PDB entry 6UPZ | X-ray diffraction, 3.10 A resolution | chains A and B of the 13 polymer chains in the assembly

[Chain A]
Protein: DNA-directed RNA polymerase II subunit RPB1
Organism: Saccharomyces cerevisiae (strain ATCC 204508 / S288c)
Notes: EC 2.7.7.6
UniProtKB: P04050 (RPB1_YEAST); residue numbers follow UniProt; this construct covers 1-1733
Amino-acid sequence (1733 residues; row label = number of the first residue in the row):
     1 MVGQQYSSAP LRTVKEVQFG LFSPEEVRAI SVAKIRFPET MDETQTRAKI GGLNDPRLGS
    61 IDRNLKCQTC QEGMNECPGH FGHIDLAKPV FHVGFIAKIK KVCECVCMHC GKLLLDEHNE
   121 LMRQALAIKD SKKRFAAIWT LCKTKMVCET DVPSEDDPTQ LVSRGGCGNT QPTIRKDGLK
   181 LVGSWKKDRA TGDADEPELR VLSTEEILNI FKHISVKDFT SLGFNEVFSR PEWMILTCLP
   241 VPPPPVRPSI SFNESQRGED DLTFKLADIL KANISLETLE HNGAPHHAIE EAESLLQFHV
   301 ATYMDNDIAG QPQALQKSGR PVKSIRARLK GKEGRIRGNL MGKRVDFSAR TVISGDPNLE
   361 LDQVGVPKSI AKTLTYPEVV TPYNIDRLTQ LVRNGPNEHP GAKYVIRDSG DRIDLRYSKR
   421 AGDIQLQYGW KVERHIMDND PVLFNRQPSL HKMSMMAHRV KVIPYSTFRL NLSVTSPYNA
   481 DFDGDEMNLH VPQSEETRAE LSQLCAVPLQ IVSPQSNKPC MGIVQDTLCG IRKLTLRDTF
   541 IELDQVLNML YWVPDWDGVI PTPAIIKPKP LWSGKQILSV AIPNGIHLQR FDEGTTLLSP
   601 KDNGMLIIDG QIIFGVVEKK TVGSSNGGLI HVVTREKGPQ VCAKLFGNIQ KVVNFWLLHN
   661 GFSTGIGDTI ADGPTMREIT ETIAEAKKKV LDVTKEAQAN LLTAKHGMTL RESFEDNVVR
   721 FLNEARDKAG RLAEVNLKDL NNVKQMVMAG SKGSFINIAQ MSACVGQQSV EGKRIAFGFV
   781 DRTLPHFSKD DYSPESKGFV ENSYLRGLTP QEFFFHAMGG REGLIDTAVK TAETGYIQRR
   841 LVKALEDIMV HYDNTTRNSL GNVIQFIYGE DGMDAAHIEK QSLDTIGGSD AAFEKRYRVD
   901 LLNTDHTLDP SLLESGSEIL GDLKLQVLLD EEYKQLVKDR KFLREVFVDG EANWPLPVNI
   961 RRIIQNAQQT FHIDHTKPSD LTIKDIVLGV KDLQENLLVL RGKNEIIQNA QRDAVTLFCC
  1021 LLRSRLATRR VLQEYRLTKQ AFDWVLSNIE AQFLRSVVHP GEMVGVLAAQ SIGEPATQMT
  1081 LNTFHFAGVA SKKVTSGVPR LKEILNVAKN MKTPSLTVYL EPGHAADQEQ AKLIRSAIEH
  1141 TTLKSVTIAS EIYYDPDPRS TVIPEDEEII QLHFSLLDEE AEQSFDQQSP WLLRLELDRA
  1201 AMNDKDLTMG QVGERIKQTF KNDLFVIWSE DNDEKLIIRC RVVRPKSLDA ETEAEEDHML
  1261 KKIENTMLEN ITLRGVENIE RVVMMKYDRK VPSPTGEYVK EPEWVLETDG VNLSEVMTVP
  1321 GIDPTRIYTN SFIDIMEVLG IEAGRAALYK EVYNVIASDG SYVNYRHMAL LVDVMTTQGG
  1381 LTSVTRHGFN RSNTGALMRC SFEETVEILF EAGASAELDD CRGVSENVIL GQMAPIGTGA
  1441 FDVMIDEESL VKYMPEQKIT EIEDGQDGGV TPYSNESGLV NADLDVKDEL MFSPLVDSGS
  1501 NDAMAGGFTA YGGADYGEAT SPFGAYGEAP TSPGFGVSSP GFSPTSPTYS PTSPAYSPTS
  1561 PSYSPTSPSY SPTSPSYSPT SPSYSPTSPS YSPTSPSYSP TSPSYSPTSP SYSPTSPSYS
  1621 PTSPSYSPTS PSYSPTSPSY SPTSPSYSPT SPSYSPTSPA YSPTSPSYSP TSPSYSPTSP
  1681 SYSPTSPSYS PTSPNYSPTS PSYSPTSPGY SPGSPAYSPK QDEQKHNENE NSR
Unresolved in the structure: 1-2, 154-163, 187-198, 250-256, 1082-1091, 1177-1186, 1244-1256, 1447-1733
Cystine bridges: C105-C142
Bound ions: Zn2+ site 1: C67, C70, C77, H80; Zn2+ site 2: C107, C110, C167; Mg2+: D483, D485 (shared with 1 residue of chain R)
Swiss-Prot annotation at these positions:
  - region: P248 to D260 (Lid loop), N306 to K323 (Rudder loop), P810 to E822 (Bridging helix)
  - binding site (Zn(2+)): C67, C70, C77, H80, C107, C110, C148, C167
  - binding site (Mg(2+)): D481, D483, D485
  - modified residue: T1471 (Phosphothreonine)
  - cross-link (Glycyl lysine isopeptide (Lys-Gly)): K695 (interchain with G-Cter in ubiquitin), K1246 (interchain with G-Cter in ubiquitin), K1350 (interchain with G-Cter in ubiquitin)
  - natural variant: S1653 to P1659 (deletion: In strain: A364A)
  - mutagenesis: K1246 (K1246R: Impairs ubiquitination during transcription stress)
What the authors report for this chain:
  - binding site for Template strand DNA: R337

[Chain B]
Protein: DNA-directed RNA polymerase II subunit RPB2
Organism: Saccharomyces cerevisiae (strain ATCC 204508 / S288c)
Notes: EC 2.7.7.6
UniProtKB: P08518 (RPB2_YEAST); numbering as in UniProt (aligned over 1-1224)
Amino-acid sequence (1224 residues; each row starts with the number of its first residue):
     1 MSDLANSEKY YDEDPYGFED ESAPITAEDS WAVISAFFRE KGLVSQQLDS FNQFVDYTLQ
    61 DIICEDSTLI LEQLAQHTTE SDNISRKYEI SFGKIYVTKP MVNESDGVTH ALYPQEARLR
   121 NLTYSSGLFV DVKKRTYEAI DVPGRELKYE LIAEESEDDS ESGKVFIGRL PIMLRSKNCY
   181 LSEATESDLY KLKECPFDMG GYFIINGSEK VLIAQERSAG NIVQVFKKAA PSPISHVAEI
   241 RSALEKGSRF ISTLQVKLYG REGSSARTIK ATLPYIKQDI PIVIIFRALG IIPDGEILEH
   301 ICYDVNDWQM LEMLKPCVED GFVIQDRETA LDFIGRRGTA LGIKKEKRIQ YAKDILQKEF
   361 LPHITQLEGF ESRKAFFLGY MINRLLLCAL DRKDQDDRDH FGKKRLDLAG PLLAQLFKTL
   421 FKKLTKDIFR YMQRTVEEAH DFNMKLAINA KTITSGLKYA LATGNWGEQK KAMSSRAGVS
   481 QVLNRYTYSS TLSHLRRTNT PIGRDGKLAK PRQLHNTHWG LVCPAETPEG QACGLVKNLS
   541 LMSCISVGTD PMPIITFLSE WGMEPLEDYV PHQSPDATRV FVNGVWHGVH RNPARLMETL
   601 RTLRRKGDIN PEVSMIRDIR EKELKIFTDA GRVYRPLFIV EDDESLGHKE LKVRKGHIAK
   661 LMATEYQDIE GGFEDVEEYT WSSLLNEGLV EYIDAEEEES ILIAMQPEDL EPAEANEEND
   721 LDVDPAKRIR VSHHATTFTH CEIHPSMILG VAASIIPFPD HNQSPRNTYQ SAMGKQAMGV
   781 FLTNYNVRMD TMANILYYPQ KPLGTTRAME YLKFRELPAG QNAIVAIACY SGYNQEDSMI
   841 MNQSSIDRGL FRSLFFRSYM DQEKKYGMSI TETFEKPQRT NTLRMKHGTY DKLDDDGLIA
   901 PGVRVSGEDV IIGKTTPISP DEEELGQRTA YHSKRDASTP LRSTENGIVD QVLVTTNQDG
   961 LKFVKVRVRT TKIPQIGDKF ASRHGQKGTI GITYRREDMP FTAEGIVPDL IINPHAIPSR
  1021 MTVAHLIECL LSKVAALSGN EGDASPFTDI TVEGISKLLR EHGYQSRGFE VMYNGHTGKK
  1081 LMAQIFFGPT YYQRLRHMVD DKIHARARGP MQVLTRQPVE GRSRDGGLRF GEMERDCMIA
  1141 HGAASFLKER LMEASDAFRV HICGICGLMT VIAKLNHNQF ECKGCDNKID IYQIHIPYAA
  1201 KLLFQELMAM NITPRLYTDR SRDF
Unresolved in the structure: 1-19, 76-85, 139-161, 338-344, 439-445, 503-508, 644-646, 669-675, 715-720, 920-929, 1222-1224
Bound ions: Zn2+: C1163, C1166, C1182, C1185
Ligand contacts: pyrophosphate (PPV): E836, S1019, R1020

[How chain A and chain B interact]
Pairs across the interface (409):
  Q4(A) - F1158(B)
  Q4(A) - R1159(B)  hydrogen bond (side chain-backbone)
  Q5(A) - R1159(B)  hydrogen bond (backbone-side chain)
  Q5(A) - L1175(B)
  S7(A) - H1161(B)  hydrogen bond
  S7(A) - F1180(B)
  S7(A) - Q1193(B)
  S8(A) - N1178(B)
  S8(A) - F1180(B)
  A9(A) - Y1192(B)
  A9(A) - Q1193(B)
  P10(A) - I1191(B)
  P10(A) - Y1192(B)
  P10(A) - Q1193(B)  hydrogen bond (backbone-backbone)
  L11(A) - Q1193(B)
  L11(A) - I1194(B)  hydrophobic
  L11(A) - H1195(B)
  R12(A) - Y1192(B)
  R12(A) - Q1193(B)  hydrogen bond (backbone-backbone)
  R12(A) - I1194(B)
  R12(A) - T1218(B)
  T13(A) - T1218(B)
  V14(A) - I1194(B)  hydrophobic
  K15(A) - Y1217(B)
  K15(A) - T1218(B)
  K15(A) - R1220(B)  hydrogen bond (backbone-side chain)
  E16(A) - R1215(B)
  E16(A) - L1216(B)
  E16(A) - Y1217(B)  hydrogen bond (backbone-backbone)
  E16(A) - D1219(B)
  E16(A) - R1220(B)
  E16(A) - S1221(B)
  V17(A) - R1215(B)
  V17(A) - L1216(B)  hydrophobic
  Q18(A) - T1213(B)
  Q18(A) - R1215(B)  hydrogen bond (backbone-backbone)
  F19(A) - T1213(B)
  F19(A) - P1214(B)  hydrophobic
  G20(A) - I1212(B)
  G20(A) - T1213(B)  hydrogen bond (backbone-backbone)
  L21(A) - N1211(B)
  L21(A) - I1212(B)  hydrophobic
  L21(A) - T1213(B)
  F22(A) - L1168(B)  hydrophobic
  F22(A) - M1208(B)  hydrophobic
  F22(A) - N1211(B)  hydrogen bond (backbone-side chain)
  F22(A) - I1212(B)
  F22(A) - T1213(B)
  E26(A) - C1166(B)
  E26(A) - R1215(B)  salt bridge
  A29(A) - K1183(B)
  A29(A) - G1184(B)
  I30(A) - T1170(B)
  I30(A) - K1183(B)
  S31(A) - K1183(B)
  Q68(A) - I1172(B)
  T69(A) - K1174(B)
  C70(A) - I1172(B)  hydrophobic
  C70(A) - A1173(B)
  C70(A) - K1174(B)
  Q71(A) - L1175(B)
  Q71(A) - N1176(B)
  Q71(A) - H1177(B)
  E72(A) - A1173(B)
  E72(A) - L1175(B)
  M74(A) - R1116(B)  hydrogen bond (backbone-side chain)
  N75(A) - R1116(B)  hydrogen bond (backbone-side chain)
  N75(A) - F1158(B)
  E76(A) - R1159(B)  salt bridge
  E76(A) - L1175(B)
  P78(A) - K1201(B)  hydrogen bond (backbone-side chain)
  P78(A) - Q1205(B)  hydrogen bond (backbone-side chain)
  G79(A) - Q1205(B)
  F81(A) - Q1205(B)
  F81(A) - M1208(B)  hydrophobic
  F81(A) - A1209(B)
  H92(A) - M1210(B)  hydrogen bond (side chain-backbone)
  F228(A) - R1215(B)
  W233(A) - N1211(B)
  L236(A) - N1211(B)
  P240(A) - M1208(B)
  P243(A) - Q1205(B)
  P245(A) - L1114(B)
  P245(A) - Y1198(B)
  P245(A) - K1201(B)
  V246(A) - L1114(B)
  V246(A) - Q1205(B)
  P248(A) - L1114(B)
  Y303(A) - A1209(B)
  M304(A) - A1209(B)
  M304(A) - M1210(B)  hydrophobic
  I325(A) - E1206(B)
  I325(A) - A1209(B)  hydrophobic
  I325(A) - M1210(B)  hydrophobic
  R328(A) - E1206(B)  salt bridge
  L329(A) - L1203(B)  hydrophobic
  L329(A) - E1206(B)
  R335(A) - L1114(B)
  R335(A) - L1202(B)
  R335(A) - E1206(B)  salt bridge
  I336(A) - L1203(B)  hydrophobic
  R337(A) - R1129(B)  hydrogen bond (backbone-side chain)
  R337(A) - E1132(B)  salt bridge
  G338(A) - R1129(B)  hydrogen bond (backbone-side chain)
  N339(A) - T1115(B)
  N339(A) - Q1117(B)  hydrogen bond (backbone-side chain)
  N339(A) - A1199(B)
  L340(A) - A1199(B)
  L340(A) - A1200(B)
  M341(A) - E1132(B)
  M341(A) - R1135(B)
  G342(A) - R1129(B)
  G342(A) - F1130(B)
  G342(A) - G1131(B)
  G342(A) - E1132(B)
  K343(A) - Q1117(B)
  K343(A) - R1129(B)
  K343(A) - F1130(B)  hydrogen bond (backbone-backbone)
  K343(A) - L1151(B)  hydrogen bond (side chain-backbone)
  K343(A) - S1155(B)
  K343(A) - D1156(B)  salt bridge
  K343(A) - P1197(B)
  R344(A) - Q1117(B)
  R344(A) - P1118(B)
  R344(A) - V1119(B)
  R344(A) - E1120(B)  salt bridge
  R344(A) - G1127(B)  hydrogen bond (side chain-backbone)
  R344(A) - L1128(B)
  R344(A) - R1129(B)
  R344(A) - S1155(B)  hydrogen bond (backbone-side chain)
  V345(A) - R1106(B)
  V345(A) - G1127(B)
  V345(A) - L1128(B)  hydrogen bond (backbone-backbone)
  V345(A) - F1130(B)  hydrophobic
  V345(A) - R1150(B)
  V345(A) - A1154(B)
  D346(A) - R1106(B)  salt bridge
  D346(A) - R1108(B)
  D346(A) - P1118(B)
  D346(A) - R1150(B)  hydrogen bond (backbone-side chain)
  D346(A) - A1154(B)  hydrogen bond (backbone-backbone)
  F347(A) - A1107(B)
  F347(A) - R1150(B)  hydrogen bond (backbone-side chain)
  S348(A) - A1105(B)
  S348(A) - R1106(B)  hydrogen bond (backbone-backbone)
  S348(A) - G1127(B)
  S348(A) - L1128(B)  hydrogen bond (side chain-backbone)
  A349(A) - H1104(B)
  A349(A) - L1128(B)
  R350(A) - K1102(B)
  R350(A) - I1103(B)
  R350(A) - H1104(B)  hydrogen bond (backbone-backbone)
  R350(A) - L1128(B)
  T351(A) - V1099(B)
  T351(A) - I1103(B)
  V352(A) - G977(B)
  V352(A) - V1099(B)  hydrophobic
  G355(A) - Y833(B)
  D356(A) - Y833(B)  hydrogen bond
  P357(A) - S831(B)
  P357(A) - G832(B)
  P357(A) - Y833(B)  hydrophobic
  N358(A) - Y833(B)  hydrogen bond
  T373(A) - A1105(B)
  T373(A) - A1107(B)
  R412(A) - R1108(B)
  E433(A) - R1108(B)  salt bridge
  L443(A) - M1138(B)  hydrophobic
  L443(A) - F1146(B)  hydrophobic
  N445(A) - E1134(B)
  Q447(A) - R1129(B)
  Q447(A) - E1134(B)  hydrogen bond
  P448(A) - M1133(B)  hydrophobic
  S449(A) - M1133(B)
  S449(A) - E1134(B)  hydrogen bond
  S449(A) - C1137(B)
  L450(A) - M1133(B)  hydrophobic
  H451(A) - C1137(B)  hydrogen bond (backbone-side chain)
  K452(A) - A1140(B)
  K452(A) - H1141(B)  hydrogen bond (backbone-side chain)
  M455(A) - F1130(B)  hydrophobic
  M455(A) - E1134(B)
  M455(A) - C1137(B)  hydrophobic
  M455(A) - M1138(B)  hydrophobic
  M455(A) - H1141(B)  hydrogen bond (backbone-side chain)
  Y465(A) - I976(B)  hydrophobic
  S466(A) - Q975(B)  hydrogen bond
  S466(A) - V1099(B)
  S466(A) - D1100(B)  hydrogen bond
  S466(A) - I1103(B)
  T467(A) - I976(B)
  T467(A) - G977(B)
  T467(A) - V1099(B)
  R469(A) - Y833(B)
  R469(A) - I976(B)
  R469(A) - G991(B)  hydrogen bond (side chain-backbone)
  L472(A) - Q835(B)
  A480(A) - E836(B)
  D481(A) - E836(B)
  D481(A) - D837(B)
  F482(A) - Q835(B)
  F482(A) - E836(B)  hydrogen bond (backbone-backbone)
  F482(A) - D837(B)
  F482(A) - S838(B)
  F482(A) - T989(B)  hydrogen bond (backbone-side chain)
  D483(A) - E836(B)
  D483(A) - D837(B)  hydrogen bond (backbone-backbone)
  D483(A) - K979(B)
  D483(A) - K987(B)
  D483(A) - G988(B)
  D483(A) - T989(B)
  G484(A) - T989(B)
  E486(A) - K1102(B)
  N488(A) - L1128(B)
  H490(A) - F1130(B)
  H490(A) - F1146(B)
  H490(A) - R1150(B)  hydrogen bond
  V491(A) - R1150(B)  hydrogen bond (backbone-side chain)
  P492(A) - E1149(B)
  Q493(A) - E1149(B)  hydrogen bond (backbone-side chain)
  S494(A) - E1149(B)  hydrogen bond
  T497(A) - F1146(B)
  T497(A) - E1149(B)  hydrogen bond
  E500(A) - A1143(B)
  E500(A) - A1144(B)  hydrogen bond (side chain-backbone)
  E500(A) - S1145(B)  hydrogen bond
  E500(A) - F1146(B)  hydrogen bond (side chain-backbone)
  L501(A) - F1146(B)  hydrophobic
  C505(A) - M1138(B)  hydrophobic
  C505(A) - H1141(B)
  Q510(A) - H1141(B)  hydrogen bond
  V524(A) - Q835(B)
  Q525(A) - Q835(B)
  Q525(A) - E836(B)  hydrogen bond
  Q525(A) - N1013(B)
  Q525(A) - H1015(B)  hydrogen bond (backbone-side chain)
  D526(A) - C829(B)  hydrogen bond
  D526(A) - N834(B)
  D526(A) - Q835(B)
  D526(A) - N1013(B)  hydrogen bond
  D526(A) - H1015(B)  salt bridge
  C529(A) - H1015(B)
  L657(A) - C829(B)  hydrophobic
  L658(A) - Y830(B)  hydrophobic
  L658(A) - S831(B)
  L658(A) - N1074(B)  hydrogen bond (backbone-side chain)
  L658(A) - L1081(B)
  H659(A) - N1074(B)
  H659(A) - T1077(B)  hydrogen bond
  H659(A) - K1080(B)
  N660(A) - L1081(B)
  N660(A) - M1082(B)  hydrogen bond (backbone-backbone)
  N660(A) - A1083(B)  hydrogen bond (backbone-backbone)
  G661(A) - A1083(B)
  F662(A) - I827(B)
  F662(A) - A828(B)
  F662(A) - C829(B)  hydrogen bond (backbone-backbone)
  F662(A) - P1014(B)
  F662(A) - A1083(B)
  S663(A) - I827(B)  hydrogen bond (side chain-backbone)
  S663(A) - P1014(B)
  S663(A) - Q1084(B)
  S663(A) - I1085(B)
  S663(A) - F1086(B)  hydrogen bond (side chain-backbone)
  T664(A) - I827(B)
  T664(A) - P1014(B)
  T664(A) - I1017(B)
  T664(A) - L1026(B)
  T664(A) - F1086(B)
  G665(A) - L1026(B)
  G665(A) - F1069(B)
  G665(A) - F1086(B)
  I666(A) - L1026(B)  hydrophobic
  I666(A) - I1027(B)  hydrophobic
  I666(A) - R1067(B)
  G667(A) - R1067(B)
  D668(A) - F1069(B)
  I670(A) - R1067(B)
  M746(A) - P1014(B)
  M746(A) - H1015(B)  hydrogen bond
  M746(A) - P1018(B)  hydrophobic
  S751(A) - H1015(B)
  K752(A) - H1015(B)
  K752(A) - S1019(B)
  N757(A) - P1018(B)
  N757(A) - M1021(B)
  Q760(A) - M1021(B)
  M761(A) - M1021(B)  hydrophobic
  M761(A) - V1023(B)  hydrophobic
  E771(A) - K510(B)
  I775(A) - N516(B)
  A776(A) - N516(B)  hydrogen bond (backbone-side chain)
  G778(A) - H400(B)
  G778(A) - H515(B)
  G778(A) - N516(B)
  F779(A) - N516(B)
  F779(A) - T517(B)
  F779(A) - E698(B)
  F779(A) - E699(B)
  V780(A) - E699(B)  hydrogen bond (backbone-side chain)
  R782(A) - E698(B)  hydrogen bond (side chain-backbone)
  R782(A) - E699(B)  hydrogen bond (side chain-backbone)
  R782(A) - I701(B)  hydrogen bond (side chain-backbone)
  R782(A) - L702(B)
  T783(A) - N516(B)  hydrogen bond (backbone-side chain)
  L784(A) - W519(B)  hydrophobic
  P785(A) - E698(B)
  P785(A) - I701(B)
  P785(A) - L702(B)
  P785(A) - I703(B)  hydrogen bond (backbone-backbone)
  H786(A) - W519(B)
  H786(A) - I703(B)
  H786(A) - M705(B)
  H786(A) - E742(B)  salt bridge
  F787(A) - L702(B)
  S788(A) - L702(B)
  S788(A) - A735(B)
  E795(A) - V731(B)
  E801(A) - I729(B)
  N802(A) - R728(B)
  N802(A) - I729(B)  hydrogen bond (side chain-backbone)
  Y804(A) - H761(B)  hydrogen bond (backbone-side chain)
  Y804(A) - N762(B)
  Y804(A) - Q763(B)
  Y804(A) - M1021(B)  hydrophobic
  Y804(A) - V1023(B)  hydrophobic
  L805(A) - H761(B)  hydrogen bond (backbone-side chain)
  R806(A) - P725(B)  hydrogen bond (side chain-backbone)
  R806(A) - K727(B)  hydrogen bond (side chain-backbone)
  R806(A) - R728(B)
  R806(A) - H761(B)
  G807(A) - R728(B)
  G807(A) - D760(B)
  G807(A) - H761(B)
  L808(A) - R728(B)  hydrogen bond (backbone-side chain)
  L808(A) - D760(B)  hydrogen bond (backbone-backbone)
  L808(A) - F1047(B)
  T809(A) - I729(B)
  P810(A) - W519(B)
  P810(A) - M705(B)  hydrophobic
  P810(A) - P745(B)  hydrophobic
  P810(A) - F1047(B)
  Q811(A) - M705(B)
  Q811(A) - H733(B)
  F813(A) - L749(B)  hydrophobic
  F813(A) - P759(B)
  F813(A) - N767(B)
  F813(A) - F1047(B)  hydrophobic
  F814(A) - L514(B)  hydrophobic
  F814(A) - H515(B)
  F814(A) - W519(B)  hydrophobic
  H816(A) - Q763(B)
  H816(A) - S764(B)  hydrogen bond (backbone-side chain)
  A817(A) - L514(B)
  A817(A) - P524(B)  hydrophobic
  A817(A) - S764(B)
  M818(A) - L514(B)
  G820(A) - S764(B)
  G820(A) - P765(B)
  R821(A) - R512(B)  hydrogen bond (side chain-backbone)
  R821(A) - L514(B)
  R821(A) - P524(B)  hydrogen bond (side chain-backbone)
  R821(A) - T527(B)
  R821(A) - G534(B)
  L824(A) - P765(B)  hydrophobic
  L824(A) - T768(B)
  L824(A) - Y769(B)
  I825(A) - R512(B)
  I825(A) - C533(B)
  A828(A) - G530(B)
  Q838(A) - M1133(B)
  R839(A) - E1132(B)  salt bridge
  V842(A) - D1136(B)
  K843(A) - R1135(B)
  E846(A) - R1135(B)  salt bridge
  M1063(A) - I1139(B)
  V1066(A) - D1136(B)
  V1066(A) - I1139(B)  hydrophobic
  Q1070(A) - D1136(B)
  Q1070(A) - C1137(B)
  K1144(A) - E262(B)  salt bridge
  N1265(A) - G263(B)  hydrogen bond (side chain-backbone)
  E1269(A) - G263(B)
  V1406(A) - M1210(B)  hydrophobic
  F1410(A) - M1210(B)  hydrophobic
  D1420(A) - R1220(B)  salt bridge
  V1428(A) - R1135(B)
  V1428(A) - L1147(B)  hydrophobic
  V1428(A) - L1151(B)  hydrophobic
  I1429(A) - P1197(B)
  I1429(A) - A1200(B)
  L1430(A) - H1195(B)
  L1430(A) - I1196(B)
  L1430(A) - P1197(B)
  L1430(A) - F1204(B)  hydrophobic
  G1431(A) - K1148(B)
  G1431(A) - M1152(B)
  G1431(A) - P1197(B)
  Q1432(A) - K1148(B)
  M1433(A) - A1144(B)  hydrophobic
  M1433(A) - S1145(B)
  A1434(A) - A1144(B)
  I1436(A) - I1139(B)  hydrophobic
  I1436(A) - G1142(B)
  I1436(A) - A1144(B)
  G1437(A) - G1142(B)
  T1438(A) - G1142(B)  hydrogen bond (side chain-backbone)
  T1438(A) - S1145(B)
  G1439(A) - A1144(B)
Interface residues without a listed pair, chain A (222 interface residues in all): Y6, R47, F95, P242, R326, K332, I353, S354, I370, L374, T375, K403, Y404, M453, M456, T475, L504, D544, Q545, N654, T680, K687, N742, V743, G753, V770, K789, E812, E822, L1067, K1261, L1409, G1413, C1421, R1422, V1424, S1425
Interface residues without a listed pair, chain B (198 interface residues in all): S264, S265, E312, D397, Q513, H518, C523, R620, A695, S700, A704, A726, R730, I748, S919, I992, T993, L1030, V1052, H1076, K1079, M1111, V1160, L1207

[Overview]
222 residues of chain A face 198 of chain B across their interface, with 82 hydrogen bonds and 15 salt
bridges. Among the polar pairs are E26(A)-R1215(B), E76(A)-R1159(B) and R328(A)-E1206(B). Ligands of chain B:
pyrophosphate. From the paper: a binding site for Template strand DNA at R337(A).
Here chain A is DNA-directed RNA polymerase II subunit RPB1 and chain B is DNA-directed RNA polymerase II
subunit RPB2, both from Saccharomyces cerevisiae (strain ATCC 204508 / S288c). Entry 6UPZ (RNA polymerase II
elongation complex with 5-guanidinohydantoin lesion in state 3) was determined by X-ray diffraction together
with 6UPX, 6UPY, 6UQ0, 6UQ1, 6UQ2 and 6UQ3 from the same study.
